PDB entry 9FQ8 | electron microscopy, 2.20 A resolution | chains 4J and 4L of the 26 polymer chains in the assembly

Chain 4J:
Molecule: Cytochrome c oxidase subunit 24
Organism: Perkinsus marinus
Sequence (186 residues; numbered 18 to 203; the number before each row is that of its first residue):
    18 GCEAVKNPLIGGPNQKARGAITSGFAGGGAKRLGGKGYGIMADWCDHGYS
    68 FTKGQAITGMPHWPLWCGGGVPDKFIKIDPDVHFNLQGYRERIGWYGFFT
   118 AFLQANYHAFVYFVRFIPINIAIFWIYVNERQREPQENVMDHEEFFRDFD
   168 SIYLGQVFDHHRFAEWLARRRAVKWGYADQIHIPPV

Chain 4L:
Molecule: Cytochrome c oxidase subunit 7A
Organism: Perkinsus marinus
UniProt: C5KPD1 (C5KPD1_PERM5); residue numbers follow UniProt; this construct covers 11-132
Sequence (122 residues; row label = number of the first residue in the row):
    11 VTRYPSGTRTIMSPYPGGPVYQWLRINYNYFKRYQWRRVGRWQMRSWCYW
    61 KAAFYGVPEWNIDPTKNQWRWCVDPAWYGGMRDKANMDMYRLMVYPFFGY
   111 ALLYLHSRFKQNDKYNVFAKWR

Chain 4J / chain 4L interface:
Pairs across the interface (100; chain 4J residue first):
  Ala37(4J) with Met91(4L), hydrophobic
  Ile38(4J) with Arg92(4L)
  Thr39(4J) with Arg92(4L), hydrogen bond (backbone-side chain)
  Ser40(4J) with Arg92(4L), hydrogen bond (backbone-side chain)
  Gly41(4J) with Tyr65(4L); Gly66(4L), hydrogen bond (backbone-backbone); Arg92(4L)
  Ala43(4J) with Val67(4L); Glu69(4L)
  Gly44(4J) with Glu69(4L), hydrogen bond (backbone-side chain)
  Gly51(4J) with Arg55(4L)
  Ile57(4J) with Lys61(4L); Phe64(4L), hydrophobic
  Met58(4J) with Lys61(4L)
  Ala59(4J) with Lys61(4L); Tyr65(4L)
  Asp60(4J) with Tyr65(4L)
  Trp61(4J) with Tyr65(4L)
  His64(4J) with Ser56(4L), hydrogen bond (side chain-backbone); Lys61(4L)
  Gly65(4J) with Arg55(4L); Ser56(4L)
  Tyr66(4J) with Arg48(4L); Arg51(4L); Trp52(4L); Arg55(4L); Ser56(4L), hydrogen bond (backbone-side chain)
  Phe68(4J) with Arg48(4L), hydrogen bond (backbone-side chain); Val49(4L), hydrophobic; Trp52(4L)
  Thr69(4J) with Arg48(4L), hydrogen bond (backbone-side chain)
  Lys70(4J) with Arg48(4L)
  Gly71(4J) with Arg48(4L)
  Ala73(4J) with Arg55(4L)
  Thr75(4J) with Arg55(4L), hydrogen bond (backbone-side chain)
  Gly76(4J) with Arg55(4L)
  Met77(4J) with Arg55(4L), hydrogen bond
  Pro78(4J) with Lys61(4L)
  Trp80(4J) with Trp60(4L); Lys61(4L); Phe64(4L), hydrophobic
  Pro81(4J) with Phe64(4L), hydrophobic; Trp70(4L), hydrophobic
  Gly87(4J) with Trp70(4L); Ile72(4L)
  Val88(4J) with Glu69(4L); Trp70(4L), hydrogen bond (backbone-backbone); Ile72(4L)
  Pro89(4J) with Ile72(4L)
  Asp90(4J) with Asn71(4L), hydrogen bond
  Phe92(4J) with Glu69(4L)
  Ile93(4J) with Glu69(4L); Asn71(4L)
  Lys94(4J) with Glu69(4L), hydrogen bond (backbone-side chain)
  Ile95(4J) with Val67(4L); Pro68(4L); Glu69(4L), hydrogen bond (backbone-side chain)
  Pro97(4J) with Trp79(4L)
  His100(4J) with Gly66(4L); Pro68(4L); Tyr88(4L), hydrogen bond (side chain-backbone); Gly89(4L); Gly90(4L), hydrogen bond (side chain-backbone)
  Phe101(4J) with Trp79(4L), hydrophobic; Trp87(4L); Tyr88(4L)
  Leu103(4J) with Gly90(4L); Met91(4L); Lys94(4L)
  Tyr106(4J) with Met91(4L), hydrophobic; Lys94(4L); Ala95(4L); Asp98(4L), hydrogen bond
  Ile110(4J) with Met91(4L), hydrophobic
  Phe115(4J) with Ala95(4L); Asp98(4L); Met99(4L), hydrophobic
  Ala118(4J) with Arg92(4L); Ala95(4L), hydrophobic
  Phe119(4J) with Ala95(4L); Asn96(4L); Met99(4L), hydrophobic
  Gln121(4J) with Tyr65(4L); Arg92(4L)
  Ala122(4J) with Arg92(4L)
  Asn123(4J) with Asn96(4L)
  Tyr124(4J) with Ser56(4L); Ala62(4L), hydrophobic; Tyr65(4L), hydrophobic
  His125(4J) with Tyr59(4L), hydrogen bond (side chain-backbone); Ala62(4L); Ala63(4L)
  Phe127(4J) with Trp57(4L), hydrophobic
  Val128(4J) with Trp57(4L); Cys58(4L); Tyr59(4L), hydrophobic; Ala62(4L), hydrophobic
  Val131(4J) with Trp57(4L), hydrophobic
  Arg132(4J) with Gln53(4L), hydrogen bond (side chain-backbone); Trp57(4L), hydrogen bond (side chain-backbone)
Other interface residues (no listed pair), chain 4J (57 interface residues in all): Phe42, Arg107, Phe116, Tyr129
Other interface residues (no listed pair), chain 4L (41 interface residues in all): Met54, Lys76, Val83, Asp93, Tyr100, Leu102

Overview:
57 residues of chain 4J and 41 residues of chain 4L are in contact; the contacts include 20 hydrogen bonds.
Polar contacts include Thr39(4J)-Arg92(4L), Ser40(4J)-Arg92(4L) and Gly44(4J)-Glu69(4L).
Chain 4J is Cytochrome c oxidase subunit 24 and chain 4L is Cytochrome c oxidase subunit 7A, both from
Perkinsus marinus; the structure, Perkinsus marinus Respiratory complex CIV, was determined by electron
microscopy.
